PDB entry 3RIY | X-ray diffraction, 1.55 A resolution | chains A and D

# Chain A
Protein: NAD-dependent deacetylase sirtuin-5
Source organism: Homo sapiens
Notes: EC 3.5.1.-
Reference sequence: Q9NXA8 (SIRT5_HUMAN); residue numbers follow UniProt; this construct covers 34-302
Sequence (273 residues; each row starts with the number of its first residue):
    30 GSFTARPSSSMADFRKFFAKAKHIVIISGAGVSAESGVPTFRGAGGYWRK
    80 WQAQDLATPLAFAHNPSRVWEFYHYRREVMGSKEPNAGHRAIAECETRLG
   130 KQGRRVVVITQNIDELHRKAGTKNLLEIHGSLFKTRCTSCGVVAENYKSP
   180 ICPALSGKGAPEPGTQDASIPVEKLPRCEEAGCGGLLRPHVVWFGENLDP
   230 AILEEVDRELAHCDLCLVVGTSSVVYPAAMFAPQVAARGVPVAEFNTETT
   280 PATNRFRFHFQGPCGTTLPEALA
Unresolved in the structure: 30
Sequence notes: expression tag (30-33)
Curated features (UniProtKB/Swiss-Prot):
  - active site: His-158 (Proton acceptor)
  - binding site (NAD(+)): Gln-140 to Asp-143, Gly-249 to Ser-251, Asn-275 to Glu-277, Cys-293
  - binding site (substrate): Tyr-102, Arg-105
  - binding site (Zn(2+)): Cys-166, Cys-169, Cys-207, Cys-212
  - mutagenesis: Thr-69 (T69A: Abolishes enzyme activity), Tyr-102 (Y102F: Increases the KM for desuccinylation), Arg-105 (R105M: Increases the KM for desuccinylation. Does not affect deacetylase activity), His-158 (H158A: Abolishes desuccinylation and deglutarylation activity)
Bound ions: Zn2+: Cys-166, Cys-169, Cys-207, Cys-212
Ligand contacts: NAD (nicotinamide-adenine-dinucleotide): Gly-58, Ala-59, Gly-60, Ser-62, Ala-63, Glu-64, Val-67, Pro-68, Thr-69, Phe-70, Arg-71, Arg-105, Gln-140, Asn-141, Ile-142, Asp-143, His-158, Phe-223, Gly-249, Thr-250, Ser-251, Ser-252, Val-254, Phe-274, Asn-275, Thr-276, Glu-277, Thr-279, Gly-291, Pro-292, Cys-293
From the paper describing this entry:
  - binding site for peptide of histone 3 N-succinyl lysine 9 (chain D): Tyr-102, Arg-105
  - mutagenesis - Y102F, R105M: decreased binding to desuccinylation
  - specificity-determining residues: Tyr-102, Arg-105

# Chain D
Protein: peptide of histone 3 N-succinyl lysine 9
Sequence (12 residues; each row starts with the number of its first residue):
     4 KQTARKSTGGKA
Unresolved in the structure: 4-5, 14-15
Modified / non-standard residues: Lys-9 ((2S)-2-azanyl-6-[(4-hydroxy-4-oxo-butanoyl)amino]hexanoic acid; SLL)

# How chain A and chain D interact
Pairs across the interface (33; chain A residue first):
  Ala-86(A) with Lys-9(D)
  Tyr-102(A) with Lys-9(D)
  Arg-105(A) with Lys-9(D)
  Ile-142(A) with Lys-9(D)
  His-158(A) with Lys-9(D)
  Val-220(A) with Lys-9(D)
  Val-221(A) with Lys-9(D)
  Trp-222(A) with Lys-9(D)
  Phe-223(A) with Lys-9(D); Ser-10(D); Thr-11(D)
  Gly-224(A) with Arg-8(D), hydrogen bond (backbone-side chain); Lys-9(D), hydrogen bond (backbone-backbone)
  Glu-225(A) with Ala-7(D); Arg-8(D); Lys-9(D), hydrogen bond (backbone-backbone)
  Asn-226(A) with Ala-7(D); Arg-8(D), hydrogen bond
  Leu-227(A) with Ala-7(D), hydrogen bond (backbone-backbone); Lys-9(D)
  Leu-232(A) with Ala-7(D), hydrophobic
  Val-253(A) with Ser-10(D); Thr-11(D); Gly-12(D), hydrogen bond (backbone-backbone)
  Val-254(A) with Lys-9(D); Ser-10(D)
  Tyr-255(A) with Arg-8(D); Lys-9(D); Ser-10(D), hydrogen bond (backbone-backbone); Gly-12(D)
  Pro-256(A) with Thr-6(D); Arg-8(D)
  Met-259(A) with Thr-6(D)

# Summary
19 residues of chain A and 7 residues of chain D are in contact, with 7 hydrogen bonds. Polar pairs include
Gly-224(A)/Arg-8(D), Asn-226(A)/Arg-8(D) and Gly-224(A)/Lys-9(D). The paper reports a binding site for peptide
of histone 3 N-succinyl lysine 9 (chain D) at Tyr-102(A) and Arg-105(A); Y102F and R105M of chain A reduce
binding to desuccinylation.
Chain A is NAD-dependent deacetylase sirtuin-5 (Homo sapiens) and chain D is peptide of histone 3 N-succinyl
lysine 9; the structure, Sirt5 is an NAD-dependent protein lysine demalonylase and desuccinylase, was
determined by X-ray diffraction, deposited together with 3RIG.
